Entry 1AON (X-ray diffraction, 3.00 A resolution); this record covers chains M and N of the 21 polymer chains in the assembly.

[Chain M (and N)]
Name: Groel
From: Escherichia coli
Notes: chain N of this document is another copy of the same molecule, construct and numbering; everything in this record applies to it too
UniProt: P0A6F5 (CH60_ECOLI); residue numbers follow UniProt; this construct covers 2-548
Amino-acid sequence (547 residues; row label = number of the first residue in the row):
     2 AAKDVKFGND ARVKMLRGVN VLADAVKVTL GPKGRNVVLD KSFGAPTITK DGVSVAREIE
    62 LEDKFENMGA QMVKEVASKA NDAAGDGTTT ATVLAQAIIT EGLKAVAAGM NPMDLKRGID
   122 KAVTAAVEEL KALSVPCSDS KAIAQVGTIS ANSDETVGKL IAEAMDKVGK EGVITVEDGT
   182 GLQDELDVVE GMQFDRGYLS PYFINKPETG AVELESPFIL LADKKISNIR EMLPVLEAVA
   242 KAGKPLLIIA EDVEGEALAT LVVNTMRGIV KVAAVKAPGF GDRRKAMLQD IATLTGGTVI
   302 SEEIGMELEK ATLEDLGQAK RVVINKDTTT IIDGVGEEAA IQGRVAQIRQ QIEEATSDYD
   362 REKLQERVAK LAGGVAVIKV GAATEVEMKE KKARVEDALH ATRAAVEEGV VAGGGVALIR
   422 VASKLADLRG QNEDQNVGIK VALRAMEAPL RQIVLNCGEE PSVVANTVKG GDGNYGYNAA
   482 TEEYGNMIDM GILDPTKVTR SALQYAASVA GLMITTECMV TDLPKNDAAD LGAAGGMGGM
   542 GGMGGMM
Unresolved in the structure: 526-548

[Chain M / chain N interface]
Pairs across the interface (56; chain M residue first):
  Asp25(M) - Phe8(N)
  Ala26(M) - Phe8(N)
  Ala26(M) - Cys519(N)  hydrophobic
  Lys34(M) - Met114(N)
  Arg36(M) - Met114(N)  hydrogen bond
  Arg36(M) - Thr516(N)
  Arg36(M) - Glu518(N)  salt bridge
  Asn37(M) - Leu513(N)  hydrogen bond (side chain-backbone)
  Asn37(M) - Thr516(N)  hydrogen bond (side chain-backbone)
  Asn37(M) - Thr517(N)  hydrogen bond
  Asn37(M) - Glu518(N)  hydrogen bond (backbone-backbone)
  Asn37(M) - Cys519(N)
  Val38(M) - Cys519(N)
  Val39(M) - Thr517(N)
  Val39(M) - Cys519(N)  hydrogen bond (backbone-backbone)
  Val39(M) - Met520(N)
  Val39(M) - Val521(N)  hydrogen bond (backbone-backbone)
  Leu40(M) - Val521(N)  hydrophobic
  Asp41(M) - Met69(N)
  Asp41(M) - Val521(N)  hydrogen bond (backbone-backbone)
  Asp41(M) - Thr522(N)  hydrogen bond
  Ala46(M) - Glu76(N)
  Pro47(M) - Met69(N)
  Pro47(M) - Gln72(N)
  Pro47(M) - Met73(N)  hydrophobic
  Ile49(M) - Met73(N)  hydrophobic
  Ile49(M) - Leu513(N)  hydrophobic
  Glu59(M) - Lys4(N)  hydrogen bond (backbone-side chain)
  Ile60(M) - Val521(N)  hydrophobic
  Glu61(M) - Ala2(N)  hydrogen bond (side chain-backbone)
  Glu61(M) - Ala3(N)  hydrogen bond (side chain-backbone)
  Glu61(M) - Lys4(N)  salt bridge
  Leu62(M) - Ala3(N)
  Glu63(M) - Ala3(N)
  Glu63(M) - Leu524(N)
  Thr181(M) - Phe281(N)
  Thr181(M) - Gly282(N)
  Thr181(M) - Asp283(N)  hydrogen bond
  Thr181(M) - Arg284(N)  hydrogen bond (backbone-side chain)
  Gly182(M) - Asp283(N)  hydrogen bond (backbone-side chain)
  Gly182(M) - Arg284(N)
  Leu183(M) - Tyr360(N)  hydrophobic
  Gly269(M) - Glu257(N)
  Ile270(M) - Asn229(N)
  Ile270(M) - Arg231(N)
  Ile270(M) - Glu257(N)
  Lys272(M) - Glu257(N)  salt bridge
  Ala383(M) - Phe281(N)
  Ala384(M) - Phe281(N)
  Ala384(M) - Tyr360(N)
  Thr385(M) - Phe281(N)
  Glu386(M) - Arg197(N)  salt bridge
  Glu386(M) - Phe281(N)
  Met389(M) - Phe281(N)  hydrophobic
  Cys458(M) - Met114(N)
  Gly459(M) - Asn112(N)
Also at the interface, not in a pair above, chain M (36 interface residues in all): Val22, Val29, Gly35, Ser43, Gly180, Asn457
Also at the interface, not in a pair above, chain N (34 interface residues in all): Val6, Lys65, Pro113, Arg118, Glu255, Asp523

[In short]
Chain M and chain N form an interface of 36 and 34 residues respectively; the contacts include 15 hydrogen
bonds and 4 salt bridges. Polar pairs include Arg36(M)-Glu518(N), Glu61(M)-Lys4(N) and Lys272(M)-Glu257(N).
Both chains are Groel (Escherichia coli). Entry 1AON (Crystal structure of the asymmetric chaperonin complex
groel/groes/(ADP)7) was determined by X-ray diffraction.
